PDB entry 1A37 | X-ray diffraction, 3.60 A resolution | chains A and P of the 4 polymer chains in the assembly

== Chain A ==
Name: 14-3-3 protein zeta
From: Bos taurus
UniProt: P63103 (1433Z_BOVIN); the construct lacks a stretch of the UniProt sequence and is renumbered around it, so the offset changes along the chain: 1-201 = UniProt 1-201; 210-212 = UniProt 202-204; 213-245 = UniProt 213-245
Sequence (245 residues; row label = number of the first residue in the row; note: 8 numbers in that range are skipped by the numbering (no residue carries them; nothing is unmodelled there); a row labelled like 212A-212H holds insertion residues (212A, then the next letters in order)):
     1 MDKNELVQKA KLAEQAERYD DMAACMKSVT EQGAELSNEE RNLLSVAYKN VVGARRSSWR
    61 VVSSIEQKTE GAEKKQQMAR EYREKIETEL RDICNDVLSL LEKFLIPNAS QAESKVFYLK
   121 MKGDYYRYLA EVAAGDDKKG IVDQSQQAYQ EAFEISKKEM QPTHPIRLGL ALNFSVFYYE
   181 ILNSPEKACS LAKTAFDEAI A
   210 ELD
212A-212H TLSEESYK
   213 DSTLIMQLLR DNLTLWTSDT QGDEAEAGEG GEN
Not modelled in the structure: 68-72, 110-111, 158-165, 180-187, 210-211, 212A-212H, 229-245
Swiss-Prot annotation at these positions:
  - site (Interaction with phosphoserine on interacting protein): Arg56, Arg127
  - modified residue: Met1 (N-acetylmethionine), Lys3 (N6-acetyllysine), Ser58 (Phosphoserine), Lys68 (N6-acetyllysine), Ser184 (Phosphoserine), Ser212C (Phosphoserine), Ser212F (Phosphoserine), Thr232 (Phosphothreonine)

== Chain P ==
Name: Ps-RAF259 peptide lsqrqrst(sep)tpnvhm
Sequence (15 residues; numbered 251 to 265; the number before each row is that of its first residue):
   251 KSQRQRSTST PNVHM
Not modelled in the structure: 251-255, 263-265
Modified positions: Ser259 (phosphoserine; SEP)

== Interface between chain A and chain P ==
Contacting residue pairs (11; chain A residue first):
  Val46(A) - Asn262(P)
  Lys49(A) - Pro261(P)
  Lys49(A) - Asn262(P)
  Arg56(A) - Ser259(P)
  Arg127(A) - Ser259(P)
  Tyr128(A) - Ser259(P)
  Leu172(A) - Ser259(P)
  Asn173(A) - Ser259(P)  hydrogen bond (side chain-backbone)
  Tyr179(A) - Arg256(P)
  Asn224(A) - Ser257(P)
  Trp228(A) - Arg256(P)
Other interface residues (no listed pair), chain A (15 interface residues in all): Arg60, Asp124, Val176, Leu220, Leu227
Other interface residues (no listed pair), chain P (7 interface residues in all): Thr258, Thr260

== Summary ==
15 residues of chain A face 7 of chain P across their interface; the contacts include 1 hydrogen bond. Its one
hydrogen-bonded contact is Asn173(A)-Ser259(P).
Chain A is 14-3-3 protein zeta (Bos taurus) and chain P is Ps-RAF259 peptide lsqrqrst(sep)tpnvhm; the
structure, 14-3-3 protein zeta bound to ps-RAF259 peptide, was determined by X-ray diffraction together with
1A38 from the same study.
